PDB entry 4B1L | X-ray diffraction, 1.65 A resolution | chain A

Chain A:
Name: Levanase
Organism: Bacillus subtilis
Notes: EC 3.2.1.80
UniProtKB: P05656 (SACC_BACSU); residues 515-677 here = UniProt positions 515-677
Amino-acid sequence (165 residues; row label = number of the first residue in the row):
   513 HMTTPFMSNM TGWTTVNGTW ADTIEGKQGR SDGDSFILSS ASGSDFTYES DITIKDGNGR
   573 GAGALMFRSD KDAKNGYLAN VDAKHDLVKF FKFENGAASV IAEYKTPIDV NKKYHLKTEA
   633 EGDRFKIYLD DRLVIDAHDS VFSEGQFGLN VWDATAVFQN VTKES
Not modelled in the structure: 513-515
Differences from the reference sequence: expression tag (513-514)
Bound ions: Na+: Ala595, Asp598, Ile620
Ligand contacts: beta-D-fructofuranose (FRU): Asp546, Ala574, Asn592, Asp594, Lys601, Phe603, Ala610, Val612, Asn662, Trp664

Overview:
Ligands of chain A: beta-D-fructofuranose. The Na+ site is built by Ala595, Asp598 and Ile620.
Chain A is Levanase (Bacillus subtilis); the structure, Carbohydrate binding module CBM66 from bacillus
subtilis, was determined by X-ray diffraction together with 4B1M and 4AZZ from the same study.
